PDB entry 3TWU | X-ray diffraction, 1.80 A resolution | chains A and B

[Chain A]
Molecule: Tankyrase-2
From: Homo sapiens
Notes: EC 2.4.2.30
UniProt: Q9H2K2 (TNKS2_HUMAN); residue numbers follow UniProt; this construct covers 488-649
Amino-acid sequence (167 residues; row label = number of the first residue in the row):
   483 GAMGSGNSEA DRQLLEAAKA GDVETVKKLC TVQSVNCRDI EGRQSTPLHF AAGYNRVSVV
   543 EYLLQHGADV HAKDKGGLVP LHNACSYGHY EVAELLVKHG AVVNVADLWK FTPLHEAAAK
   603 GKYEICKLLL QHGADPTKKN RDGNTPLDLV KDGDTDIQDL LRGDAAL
Disordered / not traced: 483-488, 649
Construct notes: expression tag (483-487)
Curated features (UniProtKB/Swiss-Prot):
  - region: Leu-545 to His-553 (HIF1AN-binding)
  - modified residue: Asn-518 (3S: -3-hydroxyasparagine), His-553 (3S: -3-hydroxyhistidine), Asn-586 (3S: -3-hydroxyasparagine)
  - mutagenesis: His-553 (H553D: Enhanced hydroxylation by HIF1AN; H553N: Enhanced hydroxylation by HIF1AN)
What the authors report for this chain:
  - mutagenesis - K604A: decreased binding to AXIN1 peptide

[Chain B]
Molecule: Induced myeloid leukemia cell differentiation protein Mcl-1
UniProt: Q07820 (MCL1_HUMAN); residues 1-16 here correspond to UniProt positions 73-88 (UniProt number = residue number + 72)
Amino-acid sequence (16 residues; each row starts with the number of its first residue):
     1 SRRVARPPPI GAEVPD
Disordered / not traced: 1-3
Modified / non-standard residues: Asp-16 (l-alpha-asparagine; XSN)

[Chain A / chain B interface]
Pairs across the interface (35):
  Arg-525(A) / Pro-7(B)
  Arg-525(A) / Pro-8(B)  hydrogen bond (side chain-backbone)
  Arg-525(A) / Pro-9(B)
  Arg-525(A) / Ile-10(B)
  Ser-527(A) / Ile-10(B)
  Phe-532(A) / Ile-10(B)  hydrophobic
  Gly-535(A) / Ile-10(B)
  Gly-535(A) / Gly-11(B)
  Gly-535(A) / Ala-12(B)  hydrogen bond (backbone-backbone)
  Tyr-536(A) / Gly-11(B)
  Tyr-536(A) / Ala-12(B)
  Tyr-536(A) / Val-14(B)
  Asn-537(A) / Val-14(B)  hydrogen bond (side chain-backbone)
  Asn-537(A) / Pro-15(B)
  Asn-537(A) / Asp-16(B)
  Arg-538(A) / Val-14(B)
  Leu-560(A) / Pro-9(B)  hydrophobic
  Asn-565(A) / Pro-9(B)
  Asn-565(A) / Ile-10(B)
  Ser-568(A) / Pro-9(B)
  Tyr-569(A) / Pro-9(B)  hydrogen bond (side chain-backbone)
  Tyr-569(A) / Ile-10(B)
  Tyr-569(A) / Gly-11(B)
  Tyr-569(A) / Ala-12(B)
  His-571(A) / Ala-12(B)  hydrogen bond (side chain-backbone)
  His-571(A) / Val-14(B)
  Asp-589(A) / Arg-6(B)  salt bridge
  Trp-591(A) / Val-4(B)  hydrogen bond (side chain-backbone)
  Trp-591(A) / Ala-5(B)
  Trp-591(A) / Arg-6(B)
  Trp-591(A) / Pro-7(B)
  Phe-593(A) / Arg-6(B)
  Glu-598(A) / Arg-6(B)  salt bridge
  Glu-598(A) / Pro-9(B)
  Lys-604(A) / Glu-13(B)  salt bridge
Also at the interface, not in a pair above, chain A (19 interface residues in all): His-564, Arg-623
The authors on this interface:
  - interface residues, chain A: Lys-604(A)

[Summary]
The interface between chain A and chain B involves 19 residues on one side and 13 on the other, with 6
hydrogen bonds and 3 salt bridges. Polar contacts include Asp-589(A)/Arg-6(B), Glu-598(A)/Arg-6(B) and
Lys-604(A)/Glu-13(B). The paper reports that K604A of chain A reduces binding to AXIN1 peptide; the interface
residue Lys-604(A).
Here chain A is Tankyrase-2 (Homo sapiens) and chain B is Induced myeloid leukemia cell differentiation
protein Mcl-1. Entry 3TWU (Crystal structure of ARC4 from human Tankyrase 2 in complex with peptide from human
MCL1) was determined by X-ray diffraction (same publication as 3TWR, 3TWS, 3TWT, 3TWV, 3TWW and 3TWX).
